Entry 7LYB (electron microscopy, 3.28 A resolution); this record covers chains B and J of the 13 polymer chains in the assembly.

[Chain B]
Name: Histone H4
Organism: Homo sapiens
UniProt: P62805 (H4_HUMAN); residues 0-102 here correspond to UniProt positions 1-103 (UniProt number = residue number + 1)
Amino-acid sequence (107 residues; row label = number of the first residue in the row; numbers below 1 keep their minus sign (Gly-4 is residue -4)):
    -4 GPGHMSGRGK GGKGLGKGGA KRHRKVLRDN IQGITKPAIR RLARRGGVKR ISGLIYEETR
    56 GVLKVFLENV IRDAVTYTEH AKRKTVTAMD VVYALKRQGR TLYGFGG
Disordered / not traced: -4 to 19
Sequence notes: expression tag (-4 to -1)
Curated features (UniProtKB/Swiss-Prot):
  - DNA-binding region: Lys16 to Lys20
  - modified residue: Ser1 (N-acetylserine), Arg3 (Asymmetric dimethylarginine), Lys5 (N6-(2-hydroxyisobutyryl)lysine), Lys8 (N6-(2-hydroxyisobutyryl)lysine), Lys12 (N6-(2-hydroxyisobutyryl)lysine), Lys16 (N6-(2-hydroxyisobutyryl)lysine), Lys20 (N6,N6,N6-trimethyllysine), Lys31 (N6-(2-hydroxyisobutyryl)lysine), Lys44 (N6-(2-hydroxyisobutyryl)lysine), Ser47 (Phosphoserine), Tyr51 (Phosphotyrosine), Lys59 (N6-(2-hydroxyisobutyryl)lysine), Lys77 (N6-(2-hydroxyisobutyryl)lysine), Lys79 (N6-(2-hydroxyisobutyryl)lysine), Thr80 (Phosphothreonine), Tyr88 (Phosphotyrosine), Lys91 (N6-(2-hydroxyisobutyryl)lysine)
  - cross-link (Glycyl lysine isopeptide (Lys-Gly)): Lys12 (interchain with G-Cter in SUMO2), Lys20 (interchain with G-Cter in SUMO2), Lys31 (interchain with G-Cter in SUMO2), Lys59 (interchain with G-Cter in SUMO2), Lys79 (interchain with G-Cter in SUMO2), Lys91 (interchain with G-Cter in SUMO2)

[Chain J]
Molecule: 147-nt DNA strand
Organism: Homo sapiens
Sequence (147 nucleotides; each row starts with the number of its first residue; numbers below 1 keep their minus sign (DA-73 is residue -73)):
   -73 ATCGGATGTA TATATCTGAC ACGTGCCTGG AGACTAGGGA GTAATCCCCT TGGCGGTTAA
   -13 AACGCGGGGG ACAGCGCGTA CGTGCGTTTA AGCGGTGCTA GAGCTGTCTA CGACCAATTG
    47 AGCGGCCTCG GCACCGGGAT TCTCGAT
Disordered / not traced: -73

[Chain B / chain J interface]
Residue-residue contacts - 11 pairs, chain B then chain J:
  Arg35(B) - DG8(J)  salt bridge to the phosphate
  Arg45(B) - DC7(J)  sugar contact
  Arg45(B) - DG8(J)  phosphate contact
  Ile46(B) - DC7(J)  sugar contact
  Ile46(B) - DG8(J)  hydrogen bond to the phosphate
  Ser47(B) - DC7(J)  hydrogen bond to the phosphate
  Gly48(B) - DC7(J)  hydrogen bond to the phosphate
  Arg78(B) - DA28(J)  phosphate contact
  Lys79(B) - DG27(J)  phosphate contact
  Lys79(B) - DA28(J)  hydrogen bond to the phosphate
  Thr80(B) - DA28(J)  hydrogen bond to the phosphate
Other interface residues (no listed pair), chain J (5 interface residues in all): DG29

[Overview]
Chain B and chain J form an interface of 8 and 5 residues respectively; the contacts include 5 hydrogen bonds
and 1 salt bridge. Polar pairs include Ile46(B)-DG8(J), Ser47(B)-DC7(J) and Gly48(B)-DC7(J). From UniProt: a
DNA-binding region on chain B.
Chain B is Histone H4 and chain J is a 147-nt DNA strand, both from Homo sapiens; the structure, Cryo-EM
structure of the human nucleosome core particle in complex with BRCA1-BARD1-UbcH5c, was determined by electron
microscopy together with 7LYA from the same study.
